PDB entry 7RFS | X-ray diffraction, 1.91 A resolution | chain A

Chain A:
Name: 3C-like proteinase
Source organism: Severe acute respiratory syndrome coronavirus 2
Notes: EC 3.4.22.69
Reference sequence: P0DTD1 (R1AB_SARS2); residues 1-306 here correspond to UniProt positions 3264-3569 (UniProt number = residue number + 3263)
Chain sequence (306 residues; each row starts with the number of its first residue):
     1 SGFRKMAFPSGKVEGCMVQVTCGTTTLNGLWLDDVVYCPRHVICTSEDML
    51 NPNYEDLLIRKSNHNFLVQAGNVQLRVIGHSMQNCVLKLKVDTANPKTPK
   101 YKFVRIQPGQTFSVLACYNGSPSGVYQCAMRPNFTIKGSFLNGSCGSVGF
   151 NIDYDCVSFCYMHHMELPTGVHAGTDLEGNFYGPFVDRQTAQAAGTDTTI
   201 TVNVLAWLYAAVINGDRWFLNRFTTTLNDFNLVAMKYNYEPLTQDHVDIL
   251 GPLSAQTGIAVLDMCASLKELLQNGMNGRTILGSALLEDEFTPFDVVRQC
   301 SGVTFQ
Glycans and other covalent adducts: Paxlovid, bound form (4WI) linked to Cys-145
Residues lining bound ligands: Paxlovid, bound form (4WI; (1R,2S,5S)-N-{(1E,2S)-1-imino-3-[(3S)-2-oxopyrrolidin-3-yl]propan-2-yl}-6,6-dimethyl-3-[3-methyl-N-(trifluoroacetyl)-L-valyl]-3-azabicyclo[3.1.0]hexane-2-carboxamide): Ser-1, His-41, Met-49, Tyr-54, Phe-140, Leu-141, Asn-142, Gly-143, Ser-144, His-163, His-164, Met-165, Glu-166, Leu-167, Pro-168, His-172, Asp-187, Arg-188, Gln-189, Thr-190, Gln-192

In short:
Covalently linked Paxlovid, bound form: at Cys-145.
Chain A is 3C-like proteinase (Severe acute respiratory syndrome coronavirus 2); the structure, Structure of
SARS-CoV-2 main protease in complex with a covalent inhibitor, was determined by X-ray diffraction, deposited
together with 7RFR, 7RFU and 7RFW.
